PDB entry 7AMQ | X-ray diffraction, 2.35 A resolution | chains H and L of the 4 polymer chains in the assembly

# Chain H
Molecule: Human Jovi-1 Fab heavy chain
Organism: Homo sapiens
Notes: antibody fragment or engineered binder
Sequence (225 residues; row label = number of the first residue in the row):
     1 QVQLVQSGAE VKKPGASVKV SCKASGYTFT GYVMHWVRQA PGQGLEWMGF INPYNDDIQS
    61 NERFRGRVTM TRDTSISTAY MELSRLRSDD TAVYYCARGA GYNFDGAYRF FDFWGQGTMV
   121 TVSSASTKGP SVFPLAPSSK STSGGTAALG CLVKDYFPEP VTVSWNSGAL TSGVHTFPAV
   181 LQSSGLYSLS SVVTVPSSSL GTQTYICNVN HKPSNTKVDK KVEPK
Disordered / not traced: 138-144
Disulfide bonds: Cys22-Cys96, Cys151-Cys207
Metal / ion sites: Zn2+: Glu62 (shared with 1 residue of chain A; 1 residue of chain B)
What the authors report for this chain:
  - mutagenesis - T28K: increased binding to TRBC2 (from molecular simulation)
  - mutagenesis - T28K: decreased binding to TRBC1 (from molecular simulation)
  - mutagenesis - T28K/Y32F: decreased binding to TRBC1
  - mutagenesis - T28K/Y32F: increased binding to TRBC2

# Chain L
Molecule: Human Jovi-1 Fab light chain
Organism: Homo sapiens
Notes: antibody fragment or engineered binder
Sequence (219 residues; each row starts with the number of its first residue):
     1 DIVMTQSPLS LPVTPGEPAS ISCRSSQRLV HSNGNTYLHW YLQKPGQSPR LLIYRVSNRF
    61 PGVPDRFSGS GSGTDFTLKI SRVEAEDVGV YYCSQSTHVP YTFGQGTKLE IKRTVAAPSV
   121 FIFPPSDEQL KSGTASVVCL LNNFYPREAK VQWKVDNALQ SGNSQESVTE QDSKDSTYSL
   181 SSTLTLSKAD YEKHKVYACE VTHQGLSSPV TKSFNRGEC
Disordered / not traced: 218-219
Disulfide bonds: Cys23-Cys93, Cys139-Cys199
Metal / ion sites: Zn2+: Asp65, Asp190, His194

# Interface between chain H and chain L
Pairs across the interface (67; chain H residue first):
  His35(H) - Tyr101(L)
  Gln39(H) - Gln43(L)  hydrogen bond
  Gln39(H) - Tyr92(L)  hydrogen bond
  Gln43(H) - Tyr92(L)
  Gly44(H) - Tyr92(L)
  Leu45(H) - Pro49(L)  hydrophobic
  Leu45(H) - Tyr92(L)  hydrophobic
  Leu45(H) - Phe103(L)
  Trp47(H) - Pro100(L)  hydrophobic
  Trp47(H) - Tyr101(L)
  Phe50(H) - Tyr101(L)
  Gln59(H) - Val99(L)
  Ser60(H) - Val99(L)
  Asn61(H) - Pro100(L)
  Tyr95(H) - Gln43(L)  hydrogen bond
  Tyr95(H) - Gln47(L)
  Tyr95(H) - Ser48(L)
  Tyr108(H) - Tyr101(L)
  Arg109(H) - His31(L)
  Arg109(H) - Asn33(L)
  Arg109(H) - Tyr37(L)  hydrogen bond
  Arg109(H) - His39(L)
  Arg109(H) - Ser96(L)  hydrogen bond (backbone-side chain)
  Arg109(H) - Tyr101(L)
  Phe110(H) - His39(L)
  Phe110(H) - Tyr41(L)
  Phe110(H) - Leu51(L)  hydrophobic
  Phe110(H) - Tyr54(L)  hydrophobic
  Phe111(H) - Tyr41(L)  hydrogen bond (backbone-side chain)
  Phe111(H) - Leu51(L)
  Asp112(H) - Phe60(L)
  Trp114(H) - Tyr41(L)  hydrophobic
  Trp114(H) - Ser48(L)
  Trp114(H) - Pro49(L)  hydrogen bond (side chain-backbone)
  Gly115(H) - Ser48(L)  hydrogen bond (backbone-side chain)
  Phe133(H) - Ser126(L)
  Phe133(H) - Gln129(L)
  Pro134(H) - Ser126(L)
  Pro134(H) - Glu128(L)
  Leu135(H) - Phe123(L)
  Leu135(H) - Val138(L)  hydrophobic
  Ala136(H) - Phe123(L)
  Ala148(H) - Phe121(L)  hydrophobic
  Ala148(H) - Phe123(L)
  Ala148(H) - Leu140(L)  hydrophobic
  Leu152(H) - Ser136(L)
  Lys154(H) - Gln129(L)
  Lys154(H) - Ser136(L)
  His175(H) - Asn142(L)  hydrogen bond
  His175(H) - Asn143(L)  hydrogen bond
  His175(H) - Ser179(L)
  Phe177(H) - Leu140(L)  hydrophobic
  Phe177(H) - Ser167(L)
  Phe177(H) - Thr169(L)
  Phe177(H) - Ser179(L)
  Phe177(H) - Leu180(L)
  Phe177(H) - Ser181(L)
  Pro178(H) - Ser167(L)  hydrogen bond (backbone-side chain)
  Pro178(H) - Val168(L)
  Val180(H) - Gln165(L)
  Val180(H) - Glu166(L)
  Leu181(H) - Gln165(L)  hydrogen bond (backbone-side chain)
  Gln182(H) - Gln165(L)
  Ser190(H) - Ser181(L)  hydrogen bond
  Val192(H) - Leu140(L)  hydrophobic
  Thr194(H) - Asn142(L)
  Lys225(H) - Arg216(L)
Other interface residues (no listed pair), chain H (43 interface residues in all): Val37, Glu46, Gly106, Gln116, Thr146, Leu149, Thr176, Lys220
Other interface residues (no listed pair), chain L (39 interface residues in all): Arg55, Thr134

# In short
The interface between chain H and chain L involves 43 residues on one side and 39 on the other, with 13
hydrogen bonds. Polar contacts include Gln39(H)-Gln43(L), Gln39(H)-Tyr92(L) and Tyr95(H)-Gln43(L). From the
paper: T28K and T28K/Y32F of chain H increase binding to TRBC2; T28K and T28K/Y32F of chain H reduce binding
to TRBC1.
Chain H is Human Jovi-1 Fab heavy chain and chain L is Human Jovi-1 Fab light chain, both from Homo sapiens;
the structure, Crystal structure of the complex of HuJovi-1 Fab with the human TRBC2, was determined by X-ray
diffraction together with 7AMP, 7AMR and 7AMS from the same study.
